Entry 3CQZ (X-ray diffraction, 2.80 A resolution); this record covers chains A and E of the 11 polymer chains in the assembly.

Chain A:
Molecule: DNA-directed RNA polymerase II subunit RPB1
From: Saccharomyces cerevisiae
Notes: EC 2.7.7.6
UniProtKB: P04050 (RPB1_YEAST); numbering as in UniProt (aligned over 1-1733)
Sequence (1733 residues; numbered 1 to 1733; the number before each row is that of its first residue):
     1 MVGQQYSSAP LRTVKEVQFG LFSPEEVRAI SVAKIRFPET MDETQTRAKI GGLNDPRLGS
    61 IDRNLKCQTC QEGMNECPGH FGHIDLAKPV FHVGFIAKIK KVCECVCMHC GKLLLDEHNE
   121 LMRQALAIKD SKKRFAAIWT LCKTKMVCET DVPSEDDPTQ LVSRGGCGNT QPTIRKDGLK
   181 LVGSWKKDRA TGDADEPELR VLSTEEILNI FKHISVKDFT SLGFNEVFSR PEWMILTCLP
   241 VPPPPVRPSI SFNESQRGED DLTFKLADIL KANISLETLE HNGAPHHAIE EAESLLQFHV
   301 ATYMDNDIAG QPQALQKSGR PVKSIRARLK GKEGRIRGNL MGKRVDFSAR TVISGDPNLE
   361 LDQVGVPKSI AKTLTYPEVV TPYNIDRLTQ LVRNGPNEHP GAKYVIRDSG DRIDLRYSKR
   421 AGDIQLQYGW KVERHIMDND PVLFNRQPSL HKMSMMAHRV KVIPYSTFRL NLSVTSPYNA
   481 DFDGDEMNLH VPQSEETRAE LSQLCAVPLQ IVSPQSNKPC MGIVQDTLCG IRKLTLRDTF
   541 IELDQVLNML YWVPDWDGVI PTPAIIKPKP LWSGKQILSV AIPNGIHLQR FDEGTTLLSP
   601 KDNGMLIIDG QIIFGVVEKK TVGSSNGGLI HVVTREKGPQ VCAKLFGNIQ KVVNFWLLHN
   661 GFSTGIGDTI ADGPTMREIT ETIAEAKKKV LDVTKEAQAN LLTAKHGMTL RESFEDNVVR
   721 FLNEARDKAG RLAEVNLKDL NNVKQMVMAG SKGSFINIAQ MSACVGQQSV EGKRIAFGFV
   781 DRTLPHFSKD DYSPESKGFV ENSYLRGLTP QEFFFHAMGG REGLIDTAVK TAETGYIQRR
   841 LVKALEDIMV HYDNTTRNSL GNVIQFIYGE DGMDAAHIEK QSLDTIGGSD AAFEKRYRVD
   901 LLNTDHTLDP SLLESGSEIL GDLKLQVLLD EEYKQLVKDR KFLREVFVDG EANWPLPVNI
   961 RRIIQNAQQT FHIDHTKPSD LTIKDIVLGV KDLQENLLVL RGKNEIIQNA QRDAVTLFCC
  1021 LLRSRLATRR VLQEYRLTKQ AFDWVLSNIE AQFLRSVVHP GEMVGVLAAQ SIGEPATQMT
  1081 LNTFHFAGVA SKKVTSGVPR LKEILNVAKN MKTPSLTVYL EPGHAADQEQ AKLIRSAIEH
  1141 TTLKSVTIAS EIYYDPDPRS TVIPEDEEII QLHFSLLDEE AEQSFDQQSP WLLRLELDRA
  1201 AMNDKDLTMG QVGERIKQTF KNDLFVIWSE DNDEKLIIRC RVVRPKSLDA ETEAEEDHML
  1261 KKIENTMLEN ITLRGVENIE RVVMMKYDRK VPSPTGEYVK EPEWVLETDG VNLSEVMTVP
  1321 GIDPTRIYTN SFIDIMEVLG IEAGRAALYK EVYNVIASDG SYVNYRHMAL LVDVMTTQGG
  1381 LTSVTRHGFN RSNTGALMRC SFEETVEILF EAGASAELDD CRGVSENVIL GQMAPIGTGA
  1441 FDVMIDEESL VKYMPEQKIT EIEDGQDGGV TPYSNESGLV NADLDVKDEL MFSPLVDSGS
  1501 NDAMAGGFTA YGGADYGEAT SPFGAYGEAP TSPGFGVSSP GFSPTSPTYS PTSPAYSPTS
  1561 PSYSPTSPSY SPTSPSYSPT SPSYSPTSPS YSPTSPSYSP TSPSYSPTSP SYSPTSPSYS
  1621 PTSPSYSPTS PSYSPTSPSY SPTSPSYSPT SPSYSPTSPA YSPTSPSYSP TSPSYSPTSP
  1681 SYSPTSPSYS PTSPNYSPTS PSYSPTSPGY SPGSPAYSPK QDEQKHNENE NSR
Not modelled in the structure: 1-5, 41-47, 188-195, 249-262, 305-345, 1179-1186, 1244-1252, 1389-1397, 1451-1733
Ion coordination: Zn2+ site 1: Cys67, Cys70, Cys77, His80; Zn2+ site 2: Cys107, Cys110, Cys148, Cys167
Swiss-Prot annotation at these positions:
  - region: Pro248 to Asp260 (Lid loop), Asn306 to Lys323 (Rudder loop), Pro810 to Glu822 (Bridging helix)
  - binding site (Zn(2+)): Cys67, Cys70, Cys77, His80, Cys107, Cys110, Cys148, Cys167
  - binding site (Mg(2+)): Asp481, Asp483, Asp485
  - modified residue: Thr1471 (Phosphothreonine)
  - cross-link (Glycyl lysine isopeptide (Lys-Gly)): Lys695 (interchain with G-Cter in ubiquitin), Lys1246 (interchain with G-Cter in ubiquitin), Lys1350 (interchain with G-Cter in ubiquitin)
  - natural variant: Ser1653 to Pro1659 (deletion: In strain: A364A)
  - mutagenesis: Lys1246 (K1246R: Impairs ubiquitination during transcription stress)
What the authors report for this chain:
  - binding site for Alpha-amanitin: His1085
  - mutagenesis - H1085A, H1085F: abolished growth
  - mutagenesis - H1085Y: decreased growth
  - mutagenesis - H1085Y, F1086S: decreased catalytic activity on NTP
  - mutagenesis - F1084I, E1103G: increased catalytic activity on inappropriate substrates

Chain E:
Molecule: DNA-directed RNA polymerases I, II, and III subunit RPABC1
From: Saccharomyces cerevisiae
UniProtKB: P20434 (RPAB1_YEAST); residue numbers follow UniProt; this construct covers 1-215
Sequence (215 residues; row label = number of the first residue in the row):
     1 MDQENERNIS RLWRAFRTVK EMVKDRGYFI TQEEVELPLE DFKAKYCDSM GRPQRKMMSF
    61 QANPTEESIS KFPDMGSLWV EFCDEPSVGV KTMKTFVIHI QEKNFQTGIF VYQNNITPSA
   121 MKLVPSIPPA TIETFNEAAL VVNITHHELV PKHIRLSSDE KRELLKRYRL KESQLPRIQR
   181 ADPVALYLGL KRGEVVKIIR KSETSGRYAS YRICM
Not modelled in the structure: 1-2

Interface between chain A and chain E:
Contacting residue pairs (94):
  Glu120(A) with Lys122(E), salt bridge
  Lys129(A) with Arg177(E); Met215(E)
  Glu155(A) with Lys122(E); Pro125(E); Ser126(E)
  Asp156(A) with Lys94(E); Leu123(E)
  Arg857(A) with Tyr168(E); Leu170(E)
  Leu860(A) with Gln174(E)
  Gly861(A) with Gln174(E), hydrogen bond (backbone-side chain)
  Asn862(A) with Ser173(E); Gln174(E)
  Val863(A) with Leu170(E), hydrophobic; Gln174(E), hydrogen bond (backbone-backbone); Pro176(E)
  Gln865(A) with Tyr208(E)
  Phe866(A) with Tyr168(E); Leu175(E), hydrophobic; Pro176(E); Tyr208(E), hydrogen bond (backbone-side chain); Ser210(E); Tyr211(E), hydrophobic
  Gly869(A) with Thr204(E), hydrogen bond (backbone-side chain)
  Glu870(A) with Arg200(E), salt bridge; Ser202(E), hydrogen bond; Thr204(E); Ser205(E), hydrogen bond (backbone-side chain); Tyr208(E)
  Asp871(A) with Thr204(E); Ser205(E)
  Phe942(A) with Gly206(E); Arg207(E)
  Glu945(A) with Lys201(E)
  Val946(A) with Lys201(E); Gly206(E)
  Trp954(A) with Glu203(E)
  Leu956(A) with Thr204(E)
  Asn1004(A) with Arg167(E)
  Ile1006(A) with Glu163(E); Leu164(E), hydrophobic; Tyr168(E), hydrophobic
  Ile1007(A) with Tyr168(E), hydrophobic
  Ala1010(A) with Tyr168(E)
  Asp1013(A) with Ser205(E); Arg207(E), salt bridge
  Ala1014(A) with Ser205(E)
  Thr1016(A) with Ser205(E)
  Leu1017(A) with Glu203(E); Thr204(E); Ser205(E), hydrogen bond (backbone-backbone); Gly206(E)
  Met1317(A) with Val142(E)
  Thr1318(A) with Arg11(E); Arg14(E), hydrogen bond (backbone-side chain); Val141(E)
  Pro1324(A) with Val142(E), hydrophobic; His147(E), hydrogen bond (backbone-side chain)
  Thr1325(A) with His146(E); His147(E), hydrogen bond (backbone-side chain); Glu148(E), hydrogen bond (backbone-backbone)
  Arg1326(A) with Glu148(E)
  Ile1327(A) with His147(E), hydrogen bond (backbone-side chain)
  Glu1337(A) with Pro183(E)
  Val1338(A) with Ile144(E); Pro183(E)
  Leu1339(A) with Ile144(E), hydrophobic; His147(E); Val150(E), hydrophobic; Val184(E)
  Gly1340(A) with Asp182(E); Pro183(E)
  Ile1341(A) with Asp182(E), hydrogen bond (backbone-side chain); Arg212(E)
  Glu1342(A) with Pro151(E); His153(E); Ile198(E); Arg200(E), salt bridge; Arg212(E), salt bridge
  Ala1343(A) with Leu149(E)
  Arg1345(A) with Arg200(E)
  Ala1346(A) with Leu149(E), hydrophobic
  Tyr1349(A) with Glu203(E)
  Tyr1365(A) with Glu203(E); Thr204(E)
  Asp1373(A) with Arg200(E), salt bridge
  Thr1376(A) with Arg212(E), hydrogen bond (backbone-side chain)
  Thr1377(A) with Pro176(E); Arg177(E), hydrogen bond (backbone-backbone); Arg212(E)
  Gln1378(A) with Arg177(E)
  Gly1379(A) with Arg177(E); Gln179(E)
Also at the interface, not in a pair above, chain A (58 interface residues in all): Thr855, Ile867, Phe947, Val1319, Pro1320, Tyr1328, Ile1335, Met1336, Gly1380
Also at the interface, not in a pair above, chain E (48 interface residues in all): Ala138, Ile178, Ala209

In short:
The interface between chain A and chain E involves 58 residues on one side and 48 on the other, with 15
hydrogen bonds and 6 salt bridges. Among the polar pairs are Glu120(A)-Lys122(E), Glu870(A)-Arg200(E) and
Asp1013(A)-Arg207(E). From the paper: a binding site for Alpha-amanitin at His1085(A); H1085A and H1085F of
chain A abolish growth; 6 substitutions were tested in all.
Here chain A is DNA-directed RNA polymerase II subunit RPB1 and chain E is DNA-directed RNA polymerases I, II,
and III subunit RPABC1, both from Saccharomyces cerevisiae. Entry 3CQZ (Crystal structure of 10 subunit RNA
polymerase II in complex with the inhibitor alpha-amanitin) was determined by X-ray diffraction.
